6YMX - chains b and j of the 32 polymer chains in the assembly; structure by electron microscopy, 3.17 A resolution.

== Chain b ==
Name: Cytochrome c oxidase subunit 2
Organism: Saccharomyces cerevisiae (strain ATCC 204508 / S288c)
Notes: EC 1.9.3.1
Reference sequence: P00410 (COX2_YEAST); residues 16-251 here = UniProt positions 16-251
Amino-acid sequence (236 residues; row label = number of the first residue in the row):
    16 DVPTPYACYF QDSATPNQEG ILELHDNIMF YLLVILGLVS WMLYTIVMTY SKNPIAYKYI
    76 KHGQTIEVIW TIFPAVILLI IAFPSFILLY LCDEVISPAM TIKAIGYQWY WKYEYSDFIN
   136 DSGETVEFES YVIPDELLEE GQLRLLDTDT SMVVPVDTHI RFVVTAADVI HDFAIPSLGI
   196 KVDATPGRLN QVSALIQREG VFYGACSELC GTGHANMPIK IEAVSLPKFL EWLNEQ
Metal / ion sites: dinuclear copper ion: Glu223, His229
Residues lining bound ligands:
  - heme a (HEA): Leu47, Ile50, Pro89, Ile92, Leu93
  - phosphatidylethanolamine (PTY), molecule 1: Thr19, Pro20, Tyr21, Ala22, Cys23, His40, Met44, Leu51
  - phosphatidylethanolamine (PTY), molecule 2: Leu53, Met57, Gly78, Thr80, Ile81, Trp85
  - phosphatidylethanolamine (PTY), molecule 3: Leu58, Tyr59, Thr60, Ile61, Val62, Met63, Tyr65, Lys67
UniProt features mapped onto this chain:
  - binding site (Cu cation): His186, Cys221, Glu223, Cys225, His229, Met232
  - binding site (Mg(2+)): Glu223

== Chain j ==
Name: Cytochrome c oxidase subunit 12, mitochondrial
Organism: Saccharomyces cerevisiae (strain ATCC 204508 / S288c)
Reference sequence: Q01519 (COX12_YEAST); residue numbers follow UniProt; this construct covers 6-83
Amino-acid sequence (78 residues; numbered 6 to 83; the number before each row is that of its first residue):
     6 NSPLHTVGFD ARFPQQNQTK HCWQSYVDYH KCVNMKGEDF APCKVFWKTY NALCPLDWIE
    66 KWDDQREKGI FAGDINSD
Disulfide bonds: Cys27-Cys59, Cys37-Cys48
UniProt features mapped onto this chain:
  - motif: Cys27 to Cys37 (Cx9C motif), Cys48 to Cys59 (Cx10C motif)
  - modified residue: Ser82 (Phosphoserine)

== How chain b and chain j interact ==
Contacting residue pairs (46; chain b residue first):
  Val110(b) - Phe14(j)
  Ile111(b) - Gly13(j)
  Ile111(b) - Phe14(j)  hydrogen bond (backbone-backbone)
  Pro113(b) - Val12(j)
  Pro113(b) - Gly13(j)
  Ala114(b) - Leu9(j)
  Ala114(b) - His10(j)
  Ala114(b) - Thr11(j)
  Met115(b) - Thr11(j)
  Thr116(b) - Thr11(j)  hydrogen bond
  Lys118(b) - Asn56(j)
  Lys118(b) - Ala57(j)
  Lys118(b) - Leu58(j)
  Lys118(b) - Cys59(j)
  Tyr122(b) - Asp62(j)  hydrogen bond
  Lys127(b) - Leu61(j)
  Lys127(b) - Asp62(j)  salt bridge
  Glu129(b) - Cys59(j)
  Glu129(b) - Pro60(j)
  Glu129(b) - Leu61(j)
  Ser131(b) - Asn56(j)  hydrogen bond (side chain-backbone)
  Ser131(b) - Ala57(j)
  Phe133(b) - Asn56(j)
  Ile134(b) - Pro8(j)
  Ile134(b) - Leu9(j)  hydrophobic
  Ile134(b) - His10(j)
  Thr140(b) - Leu61(j)
  Arg176(b) - Val12(j)  hydrogen bond (side chain-backbone)
  Arg176(b) - Gly13(j)  hydrogen bond (side chain-backbone)
  Val178(b) - Leu58(j)  hydrophobic
  Thr180(b) - Pro60(j)
  Val197(b) - Gln21(j)
  Pro201(b) - Trp63(j)
  Gly202(b) - Trp63(j)
  Arg203(b) - Asn22(j)  hydrogen bond
  Arg203(b) - Thr24(j)
  Leu204(b) - Gln21(j)
  Leu204(b) - Asn22(j)
  Leu204(b) - Gln23(j)
  Leu204(b) - Thr24(j)  hydrogen bond (backbone-side chain)
  Leu204(b) - Leu58(j)
  Asn205(b) - Gln21(j)
  Gln206(b) - Gln20(j)  hydrogen bond (side chain-backbone)
  Gln206(b) - Gln21(j)  hydrogen bond (backbone-side chain)
  Gln206(b) - Gln23(j)  hydrogen bond
  Leu241(b) - Pro8(j)
Other interface residues (no listed pair), chain b (29 interface residues in all): Ile120, Asp132, Val207, Leu245
Other interface residues (no listed pair), chain j (23 interface residues in all): Asn6, Cys27, Trp52

== Summary ==
Chain b and chain j form an interface of 29 and 23 residues respectively; the contacts include 11 hydrogen
bonds and 1 salt bridge. Polar contacts include Lys127(b)-Asp62(j), Thr116(b)-Thr11(j) and Tyr122(b)-Asp62(j).
Chain b binds heme a and 3 copies of phosphatidylethanolamine.
Here chain b is Cytochrome c oxidase subunit 2 and chain j is Cytochrome c oxidase subunit 12, mitochondrial,
both from Saccharomyces cerevisiae (strain ATCC 204508 / S288c). Entry 6YMX (CIII2/CIV respiratory
supercomplex from Saccharomyces cerevisiae) was determined by electron microscopy (same publication as 6YMY).
